1R9N - chains A and B of the 4 polymer chains in the assembly; structure by X-ray diffraction, 2.30 A resolution.

== Chain A (and B) ==
Protein: Dipeptidyl peptidase IV
Source organism: Homo sapiens
Notes: EC 3.4.14.5; chain B of this document is another copy of the same molecule, construct and numbering; everything in this record applies to it too
UniProt: P27487 (DPP4_HUMAN); residues 39-766 here = UniProt positions 39-766
Sequence (739 residues; each row starts with the number of its first residue):
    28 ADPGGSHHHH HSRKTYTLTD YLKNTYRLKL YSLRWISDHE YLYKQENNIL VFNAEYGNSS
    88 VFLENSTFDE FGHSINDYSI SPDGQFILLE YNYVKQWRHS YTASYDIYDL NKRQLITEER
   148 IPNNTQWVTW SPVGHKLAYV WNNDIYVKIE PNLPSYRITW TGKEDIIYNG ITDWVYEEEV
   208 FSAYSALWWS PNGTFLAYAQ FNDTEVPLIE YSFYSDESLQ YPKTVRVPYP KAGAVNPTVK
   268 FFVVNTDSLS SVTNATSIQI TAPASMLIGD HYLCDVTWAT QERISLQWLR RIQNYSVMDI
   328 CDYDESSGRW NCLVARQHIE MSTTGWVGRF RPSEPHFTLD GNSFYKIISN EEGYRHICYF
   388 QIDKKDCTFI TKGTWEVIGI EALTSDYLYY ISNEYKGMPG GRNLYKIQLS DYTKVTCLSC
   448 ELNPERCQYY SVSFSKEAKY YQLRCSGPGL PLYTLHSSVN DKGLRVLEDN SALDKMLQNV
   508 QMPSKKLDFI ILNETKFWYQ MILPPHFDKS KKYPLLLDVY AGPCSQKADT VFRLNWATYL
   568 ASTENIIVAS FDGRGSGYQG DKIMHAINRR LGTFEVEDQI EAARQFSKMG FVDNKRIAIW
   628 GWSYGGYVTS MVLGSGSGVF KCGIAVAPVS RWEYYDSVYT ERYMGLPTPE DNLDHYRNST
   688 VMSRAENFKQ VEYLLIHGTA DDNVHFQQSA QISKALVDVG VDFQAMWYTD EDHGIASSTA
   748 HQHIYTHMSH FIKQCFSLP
Disordered / not traced: 28-38 (chain B: 28-35)
Sequence notes: cloning artifact (28-33); expression tag (34-38)
Disulfide bonds: Cys-328/Cys-339, Cys-385/Cys-394, Cys-444/Cys-447, Cys-454/Cys-472, Cys-649/Cys-762
Covalent attachments: N-acetylglucosamine (NAG) linked to Asn-85, Asn-150, Asn-219, Asn-229, Asn-281, Asn-321, Asn-685
UniProt features mapped onto this chain:
  - active site (Charge relay system): Ser-630, Asp-708, His-740
  - glycosylation (N-linked (GlcNAc...) asparagine): Asn-85, Asn-92, Asn-150, Asn-219, Asn-229, Asn-281, Asn-321, Asn-520, Asn-685
  - mutagenesis: Asn-85 (N85A: Does not inhibit dipeptidyl peptidase activity, interaction with ADA and homodimer formation), Asn-92 (N92A: Does not inhibit dipeptidyl peptidase activity, interaction with ADA and homodimer formation), Asn-150 (N150A: Does not inhibit dipeptidyl peptidase activity, interaction with ADA and homodimer formation), Glu-205 (E205K: Inhibits dipeptidyl peptidase activity), Glu-206 (E206L: Inhibits dipeptidyl peptidase activity), Asn-219 (N219A: Does not inhibit dipeptidyl peptidase activity, interaction with ADA and homodimer formation), Asn-229 (N229A: Does not inhibit dipeptidyl peptidase activity, interaction with ADA and homodimer formation), Asn-281 (N281A: Does not inhibit dipeptidyl peptidase activity, interaction with ADA and homodimer formation), Asn-321 (N321A: Does not inhibit dipeptidyl peptidase activity, interaction with ADA and homodimer formation), Asn-520 (N520A: Does not inhibit dipeptidyl peptidase activity, interaction with ADA and homodimer formation), Asn-685 (N685A: Does not inhibit dipeptidyl peptidase activity, interaction with ADA and homodimer formation), His-750 (H750A: Inhibits weakly homodimerization and dipeptidyl peptidase activity ...)
What the authors report for this chain:
  - binding site for Neuropeptide Y: Arg-125, Glu-205, Glu-206, Phe-357, Tyr-547, Trp-629, Ser-630, Tyr-631, Val-656, Tyr-662, Tyr-666, Tyr-752
  - binding site for Neuropeptide Y: Trp-659
  - binding site for Neuropeptide Y: Val-711
  - specificity-determining residues: Tyr-631, Val-656, Trp-659, Tyr-662, Tyr-666, Val-711
  - contacts within the chain: Arg-125/Glu-205 (salt bridge), Ser-630/Tyr-634 (backbone contact), Ser-630/Val-653 (backbone contact), Ser-630/His-740 (hydrogen bond), Glu-206/Tyr-662 (hydrogen bond)
  - catalytic residues: Tyr-547, Ser-630, Tyr-631
  - conformationally variable residues (side-chain flip): Ser-630, His-740
  - mutagenesis - S716A (41 x 106 M-1 sec-1): unchanged catalytic activity on Ala-Pro-AFC

== Interface between chain A and chain B ==
Residue-residue contacts (110; chain A residue first):
  Pro-234(A) with Tyr-248(B)
  Leu-235(A) with Tyr-248(B)
  Ile-236(A) with Pro-249(B)
  Glu-237(A) with Ser-239(B); Thr-251(B), hydrogen bond; Arg-253(B), salt bridge
  Tyr-238(A) with Ser-239(B)
  Ser-239(A) with Glu-237(B); Tyr-238(B)
  Tyr-241(A) with Phe-713(B); Gln-714(B); Gln-718(B), hydrogen bond (backbone-side chain)
  Ser-242(A) with Gln-718(B), hydrogen bond (backbone-side chain); Lys-721(B), hydrogen bond (backbone-side chain)
  Asp-243(A) with Gln-718(B)
  Glu-244(A) with Arg-658(B), salt bridge; Tyr-661(B), hydrogen bond (backbone-side chain); Met-689(B); Gln-718(B)
  Leu-246(A) with Tyr-661(B); Gln-714(B)
  Gln-247(A) with Lys-258(B); Ala-259(B), hydrogen bond (side chain-backbone); Glu-660(B), hydrogen bond (side chain-backbone); Tyr-661(B); Gln-714(B), hydrogen bond (backbone-side chain)
  Tyr-248(A) with Pro-234(B); Leu-235(B); Tyr-256(B), hydrogen bond (side chain-backbone); Pro-257(B); Lys-258(B), hydrogen bond (side chain-backbone); Ala-261(B)
  Pro-249(A) with Ile-236(B); Gln-714(B)
  Thr-251(A) with Glu-237(B), hydrogen bond
  Arg-253(A) with Glu-237(B), salt bridge; Arg-253(B)
  Tyr-256(A) with Tyr-248(B), hydrogen bond (backbone-side chain)
  Pro-257(A) with Tyr-248(B)
  Lys-258(A) with Gln-247(B); Tyr-248(B), hydrogen bond (backbone-side chain)
  Ala-259(A) with Gln-247(B), hydrogen bond (backbone-side chain)
  Ala-261(A) with Tyr-248(B)
  Arg-658(A) with Glu-244(B), salt bridge
  Glu-660(A) with Gln-247(B), hydrogen bond (backbone-side chain)
  Tyr-661(A) with Glu-244(B), hydrogen bond (side chain-backbone); Leu-246(B); Gln-247(B)
  Met-689(A) with Glu-244(B)
  Leu-702(A) with Trp-734(B), hydrophobic
  Phe-713(A) with Tyr-241(B); Trp-734(B), hydrophobic
  Gln-714(A) with Tyr-241(B); Leu-246(B), hydrogen bond (side chain-backbone); Gln-247(B), hydrogen bond (side chain-backbone); Pro-249(B)
  Ser-716(A) with Trp-734(B)
  Ala-717(A) with Tyr-241(B), hydrophobic; Trp-734(B); Thr-736(B), hydrogen bond (backbone-side chain)
  Gln-718(A) with Tyr-241(B), hydrogen bond (side chain-backbone); Ser-242(B), hydrogen bond (side chain-backbone); Asp-243(B); Glu-244(B)
  Ser-720(A) with Trp-734(B), hydrogen bond; Thr-736(B), hydrogen bond
  Lys-721(A) with Ser-242(B), hydrogen bond (side chain-backbone); Thr-736(B)
  Val-724(A) with Tyr-735(B), hydrophobic; Thr-746(B); Ala-747(B), hydrophobic; His-750(B)
  Asp-725(A) with Thr-746(B), hydrogen bond
  Val-728(A) with His-750(B), hydrogen bond (backbone-side chain)
  Asp-729(A) with His-750(B); His-754(B), salt bridge; His-757(B), salt bridge
  Phe-730(A) with Met-733(B); His-750(B); His-754(B)
  Gln-731(A) with Gln-731(B), hydrogen bond
  Ala-732(A) with Ala-732(B); Trp-734(B), hydrophobic
  Met-733(A) with Phe-730(B); Ala-732(B), hydrophobic; Trp-734(B)
  Trp-734(A) with Leu-702(B), hydrophobic; Phe-713(B), hydrophobic; Ser-716(B); Ala-717(B); Ser-720(B), hydrogen bond; Ala-732(B), hydrophobic; Met-733(B); Trp-734(B)
  Tyr-735(A) with Val-724(B), hydrophobic
  Thr-736(A) with Ala-717(B), hydrogen bond (side chain-backbone); Ser-720(B), hydrogen bond; Lys-721(B)
  Asp-737(A) with Lys-721(B)
  Thr-746(A) with Val-724(B); Asp-725(B), hydrogen bond
  Ala-747(A) with Val-724(B)
  His-750(A) with Val-724(B); Val-728(B), hydrogen bond (side chain-backbone); Asp-729(B); Phe-730(B)
  His-754(A) with Asp-729(B), salt bridge; Phe-730(B); Gln-731(B)
  His-757(A) with Asp-729(B), salt bridge
Other interface residues (no listed pair), chain A (52 interface residues in all): Ser-245, Thr-687
Other interface residues (no listed pair), chain B (53 interface residues in all): Ser-245, Thr-687, Leu-723, Asp-737

== Summary ==
52 residues of chain A and 53 residues of chain B are in contact, with 32 hydrogen bonds and 8 salt bridges.
Polar contacts include Glu-237(A)/Arg-253(B), Glu-244(A)/Arg-658(B) and Asp-729(A)/His-754(B). The paper
reports catalytic residues Tyr-547(A), Ser-630(A) and Tyr-631(A); S716A of chain A leaves catalytic activity
on Ala-Pro-AFC unchanged.
Both chains are Dipeptidyl peptidase IV (Homo sapiens). Entry 1R9N (Crystal Structure of human dipeptidyl
peptidase IV in complex with a decapeptide (tNPY) at 2.3 Ang. ...) was determined by X-ray diffraction (same
publication as 1R9M).
